PDB entry 3RYH | X-ray diffraction, 2.80 A resolution | chains B and E of the 5 polymer chains in the assembly

[Chain B]
Protein: Tubulin beta chain
From: Ovis aries
Reference sequence: D0VWY9 (D0VWY9_SHEEP); the author numbering skips numbers that UniProt does not, so the offset changes along the chain: 1-44 = UniProt 1-44; 47-360 = UniProt 45-358; 369-455 = UniProt 359-445
Amino-acid sequence (445 residues; each row starts with the number of its first residue; note: 10 numbers in that range are skipped by the numbering (no residue carries them; nothing is unmodelled there)):
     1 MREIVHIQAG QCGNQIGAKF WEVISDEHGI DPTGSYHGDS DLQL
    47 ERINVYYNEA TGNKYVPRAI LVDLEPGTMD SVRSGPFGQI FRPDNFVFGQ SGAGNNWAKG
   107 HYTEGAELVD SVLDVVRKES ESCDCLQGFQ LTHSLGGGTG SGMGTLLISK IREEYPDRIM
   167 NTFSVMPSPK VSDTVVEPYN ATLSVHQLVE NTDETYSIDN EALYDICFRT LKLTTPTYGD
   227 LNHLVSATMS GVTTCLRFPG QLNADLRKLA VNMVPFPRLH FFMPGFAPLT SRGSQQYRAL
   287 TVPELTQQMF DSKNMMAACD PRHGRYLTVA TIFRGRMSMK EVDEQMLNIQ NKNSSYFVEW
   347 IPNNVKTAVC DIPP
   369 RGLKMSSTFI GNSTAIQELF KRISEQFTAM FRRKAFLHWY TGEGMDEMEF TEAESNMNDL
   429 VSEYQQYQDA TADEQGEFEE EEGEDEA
Not modelled in the structure: 443-455
Ligand contacts: phosphomethylphosphonic acid guanylate ester (G2P): A9, G10, Q11, C12, Q15, I16, D69, G98, A99, G100, N101, N102, S140, G142, G143, G144, T145, G146, V171, P173, V177, S178, D179, E183, N206, L209, Y224, L227, N228, V231

[Chain E]
Protein: Stathmin-4
From: Rattus norvegicus
Reference sequence: P63043 (STMN4_RAT); residues 5-145 here correspond to UniProt positions 49-189 (UniProt number = residue number + 44)
Amino-acid sequence (143 residues; row label = number of the first residue in the row):
     3 XADMEVIELN KATSGQSWEV ILKPPSFDGV PEFNASLPRR RDPSLEEIQK KLEAAEERRK
    63 YQEAELLKHL AEKREHEREV IQKAIEENNN FIKMAKEKLA QKMESNKENR EAHLAAMLER
   123 LQEKDKHAEE VRKNKELKEE ASR
Not modelled in the structure: 3, 34-40
Construct notes: engineered mutation A14 (Cys58 in P63043), W20 (Phe64 in P63043)
Modified / non-standard residues: ACE (acetyl group) at position 3
Swiss-Prot annotation at these positions:
  - modified residue: S46 (Phosphoserine)

[How chain B and chain E interact]
Pairs across the interface (26):
  H107(B) - E79(E)  salt bridge
  Y108(B) - H78(E)  hydrogen bond
  Y108(B) - E79(E)
  Y108(B) - V82(E)  hydrophobic
  Y108(B) - I83(E)
  L152(B) - E79(E)
  S155(B) - L72(E)
  S155(B) - R76(E)  hydrogen bond
  K156(B) - R76(E)
  K156(B) - E79(E)
  R158(B) - L72(E)
  E159(B) - L69(E)
  E159(B) - L72(E)
  E159(B) - A73(E)
  E159(B) - R76(E)  salt bridge
  T409(B) - K85(E)
  T409(B) - E89(E)
  G410(B) - E89(E)
  E411(B) - V82(E)
  E411(B) - A86(E)
  G412(B) - V82(E)
  G412(B) - K85(E)
  G412(B) - A86(E)
  M413(B) - K85(E)  hydrogen bond (backbone-side chain)
  E417(B) - H78(E)  salt bridge
  E417(B) - V82(E)
Other interface residues (no listed pair), chain B (19 interface residues in all): P162, D163, H192, Q193, N197, D414
Other interface residues (no listed pair), chain E (14 interface residues in all): E65, L68, K75

[Overview]
19 residues of chain B and 14 residues of chain E are in contact, with 3 hydrogen bonds and 3 salt bridges.
Polar pairs include H107(B)-E79(E), E159(B)-R76(E) and E417(B)-H78(E). Bound to chain B:
phosphomethylphosphonic acid guanylate ester.
Chain B is Tubulin beta chain (Ovis aries) and chain E is Stathmin-4 (Rattus norvegicus); the structure,
GMPCPP-Tubulin: RB3 Stathmin-like domain complex, was determined by X-ray diffraction (same publication as
3RYC, 3RYF and 3RYI).
